PDB entry 6NM8 | X-ray diffraction, 2.79 A resolution | chains A and B

Chain A (and B):
Molecule: Programmed cell death 1 ligand 1
Source organism: Homo sapiens
Notes: chain B of this document is another copy of the same molecule, construct and numbering; everything in this record applies to it too
Reference sequence: Q9NZQ7 (PD1L1_HUMAN); residue numbers follow UniProt; this construct covers 19-134
Sequence (129 residues; row label = number of the first residue in the row):
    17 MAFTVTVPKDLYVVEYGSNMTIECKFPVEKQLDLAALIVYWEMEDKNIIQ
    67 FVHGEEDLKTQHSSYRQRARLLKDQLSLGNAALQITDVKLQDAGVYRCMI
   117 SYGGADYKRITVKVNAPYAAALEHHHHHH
Disordered / not traced: 17, 143-145 (chain B: 17, 144-145)
Construct notes: initiating methionine (17); expression tag (18, 135-145); engineered mutation Thr76 (Val in Q9NZQ7)
Curated features (UniProtKB/Swiss-Prot):
  - glycosylation: Asn35 (N-linked (GlcNAc...) asparagine)
Cystine bridges: Cys40-Cys114
Residues lining bound ligands: KSD (N-({2,6-dimethoxy-4-[(2-methyl[1,1'-biphenyl]-3-yl)methoxy]phenyl}methyl)-D-alanine): Ile54, Tyr56, Gln66, Val68, Met115, Ile116, Ser117, Ala121, Asp122, Tyr123

How chain A and chain B interact:
Residue-residue contacts (21; chain A residue first):
  Ile54(A) with Gly119(B); Ala121(B), hydrophobic
  Glu58(A) with Arg113(B), salt bridge; Tyr123(B), hydrogen bond
  Glu60(A) with Arg113(B)
  Asp61(A) with Arg113(B), salt bridge; Tyr123(B); Arg125(B), salt bridge
  Arg113(A) with Asp61(B), salt bridge; Arg113(B)
  Met115(A) with Arg113(B)
  Ser117(A) with Ser117(B), hydrogen bond
  Gly120(A) with Ile54(B)
  Ala121(A) with Ile54(B); Tyr56(B); Ser117(B)
  Asp122(A) with Tyr56(B), hydrogen bond
  Tyr123(A) with Glu58(B), hydrogen bond; Asp61(B)
  Arg125(A) with Glu58(B), salt bridge; Asp61(B), salt bridge
Also at the interface, not in a pair above, chain A (13 interface residues in all): Tyr56
Also at the interface, not in a pair above, chain B (12 interface residues in all): Met115, Gly120

In short:
13 residues of chain A face 12 of chain B across their interface, with 4 hydrogen bonds and 6 salt bridges.
Polar contacts include Glu58(A)-Arg113(B), Asp61(A)-Arg113(B) and Asp61(A)-Arg125(B). Chain A binds compound
KSD.
Chain A and chain B are both Programmed cell death 1 ligand 1 (Homo sapiens); the structure, IgV-V76T BMS
compound 105, was determined by X-ray diffraction together with 6NM7, 6NNV, 6NOJ, 6NOS and 6NP9 from the same
study.
